Entry 6DJC (X-ray diffraction, 1.46 A resolution); this record covers chain B.

# Chain B
Name: Bromodomain-containing protein 4
From: Homo sapiens
UniProt: O60885 (BRD4_HUMAN); residue numbers follow UniProt; this construct covers 44-173
Chain sequence (132 residues; row label = number of the first residue in the row):
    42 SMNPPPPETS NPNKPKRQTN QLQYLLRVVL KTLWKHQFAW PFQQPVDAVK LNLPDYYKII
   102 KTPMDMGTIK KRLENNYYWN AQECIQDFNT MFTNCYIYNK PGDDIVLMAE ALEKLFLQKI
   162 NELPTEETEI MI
Unresolved in the structure: 173
Sequence notes: expression tag (42-43)
Swiss-Prot annotation at these positions:
  - site: Asn-140 (Acetylated histone binding)
  - cross-link: Lys-99 (Glycyl lysine isopeptide (Lys-Gly) (interchain with G-Cter in SUMO2))
  - natural variant: Asp-145 (D145G: Found in a patient with a neurodevelopmental syndrome; uncertain significance)
  - mutagenesis: Asn-140 (N140A: Abolishes binding to acetylated histones)
From the paper describing this entry:
  - binding site for the ligand CF6: Trp-81, Leu-92, Asn-140
  - mutagenesis - N140A: decreased binding to bivalent inhibitors

# In short
From UniProt: one mutagenesis site. The paper reports a binding site for the ligand CF6 at Trp-81, Leu-92 and
Asn-140; N140A reduces binding to bivalent inhibitors.
Chain B is Bromodomain-containing protein 4 (Homo sapiens); the structure, Crystal structure of human
Bromodomain-containing protein 4 (BRD4) bromodomain with MS645, was determined by X-ray diffraction, deposited
together with 6DNE.
